2XNX - chains F and N of the 14 polymer chains in the assembly; structure by X-ray diffraction, 3.30 A resolution.

[Chain F]
Name: Fibrinogen gamma chain
Organism: Homo sapiens
Notes: fragment: fragment d, residues 114-432
Reference sequence: P02679 (FIBG_HUMAN); residues 88-406 here correspond to UniProt positions 114-432 (UniProt number = residue number + 26)
Amino-acid sequence (319 residues; each row starts with the number of its first residue):
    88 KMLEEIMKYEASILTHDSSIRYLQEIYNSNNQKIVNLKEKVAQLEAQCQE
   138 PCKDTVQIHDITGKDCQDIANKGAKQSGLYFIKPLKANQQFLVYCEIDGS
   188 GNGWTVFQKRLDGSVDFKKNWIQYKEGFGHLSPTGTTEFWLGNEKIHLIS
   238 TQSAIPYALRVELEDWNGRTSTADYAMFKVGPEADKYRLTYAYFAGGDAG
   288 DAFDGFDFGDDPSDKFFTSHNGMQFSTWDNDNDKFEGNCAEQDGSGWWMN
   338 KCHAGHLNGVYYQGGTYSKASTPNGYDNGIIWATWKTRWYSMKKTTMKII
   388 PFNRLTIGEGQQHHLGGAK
Disordered / not traced: 88-89, 394-406
Disulfide bonds: Cys153-Cys182, Cys326-Cys339
Curated features (UniProtKB/Swiss-Prot):
  - region: Thr374 to Glu396 (Gamma-chain polymerization, binding amino end of another fibrin alpha chain), Gly397 to Lys406 (Platelet aggregation and Staphylococcus clumping)
  - binding site (Ca(2+)): Asp318, Asp320, Phe322, Gly324
  - glycosylation: Asn308 (N-linked (GlcNAc...) asparagine)
  - cross-link: Gln398 (Isoglutamyl lysine isopeptide (Gln-Lys) (interchain with K-432)), Lys406 (Isoglutamyl lysine isopeptide (Lys-Gln) (interchain with Q-424))

[Chain N]
Name: M protein
Organism: Streptococcus pyogenes
Notes: fragment: bc1 fragment of m1, residues 128-263
Reference sequence: Q48WD8 (Q48WD8_STRP1); numbering as in UniProt (aligned over 128-263)
Amino-acid sequence (146 residues; each row starts with the number of its first residue):
   126 MVWDRQRLEKELEEKKEALELAIDQASRDYHRATALEKELEEKKKALELA
   176 IDQASQDYNRANVLEKELEAITREQEINRNLLGNAKLELDQLSSEKEQLT
   226 IEKAKLEEEKQISDASRQSLRRDLDASREAKKQVEKDLLEHHHHHH
Disordered / not traced: 126-131, 240-271
Differences from the reference sequence: expression tag (126-127, 264-271); conflict Ala195 (Thr in Q48WD8)

[Chain F / chain N interface]
Pairs across the interface - 5 pairs, chain F then chain N:
  Tyr109(F) - Ile176(N)
  Tyr109(F) - Ala179(N)
  Ile113(F) - Ile176(N)  hydrophobic
  Ser116(F) - Glu173(N)  hydrogen bond
  Lys120(F) - Glu173(N)  salt bridge
Other interface residues (no listed pair), chain F (5 interface residues in all): Glu112
Other interface residues (no listed pair), chain N (5 interface residues in all): Leu172, Asp177

[In short]
The chain F/chain N interface involves 5 residues from each chain, with 1 hydrogen bond and 1 salt bridge.
Polar pairs include Lys120(F)-Glu173(N) and Ser116(F)-Glu173(N). Curated annotation (UniProt) lists 4
Ca2+-binding residues on chain F.
Here chain F is Fibrinogen gamma chain (Homo sapiens) and chain N is M protein (Streptococcus pyogenes). Entry
2XNX (BC1 fragment of streptococcal M1 protein in complex with human fibrinogen) was determined by X-ray
diffraction, deposited together with 2XNY.
